PDB entry 4BGZ | X-ray diffraction, 2.68 A resolution | chains D and F of the 6 polymer chains in the assembly

Chain D (and F):
Molecule: Haemagglutinin HA1
From: Influenza virus
Notes: fragment: ha2 trypsin released ectodomain, residues 347-512; chain F of this document is another copy of the same molecule, construct and numbering; everything in this record applies to it too
Reference sequence: Q207Z6 (Q207Z6_9INFA); residues 1-166 here correspond to UniProt positions 347-512 (UniProt number = residue number + 346)
Amino-acid sequence (166 residues; row label = number of the first residue in the row):
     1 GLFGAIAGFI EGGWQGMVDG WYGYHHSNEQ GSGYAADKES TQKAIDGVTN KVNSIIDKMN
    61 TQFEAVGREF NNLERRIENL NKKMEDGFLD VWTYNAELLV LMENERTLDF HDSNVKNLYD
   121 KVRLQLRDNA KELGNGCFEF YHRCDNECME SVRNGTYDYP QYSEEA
Unresolved in the structure: 1-9, 155-166 (chain F: 1-9, 158-166)
Disulfides: Cys144-Cys148

How chain D and chain F interact:
Residue-residue contacts (31; chain D residue first):
  Lys58(D) with Tyr94(F); Glu97(F), salt bridge
  Met59(D) with Tyr94(F), hydrophobic
  Thr61(D) with Asp90(F)
  Phe63(D) with Lys83(F)
  Glu64(D) with Lys83(F), hydrogen bond (backbone-side chain)
  Val66(D) with Lys83(F)
  Arg68(D) with Arg76(F); Asn79(F), hydrogen bond; Leu80(F); Lys83(F)
  Glu69(D) with Arg76(F), hydrogen bond (backbone-side chain)
  Phe70(D) with Arg76(F)
  Glu74(D) with Arg76(F), salt bridge
  Leu80(D) with Leu80(F), hydrophobic
  Asn81(D) with Leu80(F)
  Met84(D) with Met84(F), hydrophobic
  Phe88(D) with Met84(F); Gly87(F); Phe88(F)
  Val91(D) with Val91(F), hydrophobic
  Trp92(D) with Val91(F); Tyr94(F), hydrophobic
  Asn95(D) with Tyr94(F)
  Arg106(D) with Glu105(F), salt bridge
  Leu124(D) with Leu133(F); Gly134(F)
  Arg127(D) with Lys131(F); Glu132(F); Leu133(F)
  Asp128(D) with Lys131(F), salt bridge
Also at the interface, not in a pair above, chain D (24 interface residues in all): Ile77, Leu99, Met102
Also at the interface, not in a pair above, chain F (19 interface residues in all): Ile77, Asn95, Met102

In short:
Chain D and chain F form an interface of 24 and 19 residues respectively; the contacts include 3 hydrogen
bonds and 4 salt bridges. Polar contacts include Lys58(D)-Glu97(F), Glu74(D)-Arg76(F) and Arg106(D)-Glu105(F).
Chain D and chain F are both Haemagglutinin HA1 (Influenza virus); the structure, Crystal Structure of H5
(tyTy) Influenza Virus Haemagglutinin, was determined by X-ray diffraction, deposited together with 4BGW,
4BGX, 4BGY, 4BH0, 4BH1, 4BH2, 4BH3 and 4BH4.
